PDB entry 2GKJ | X-ray diffraction, 1.70 A resolution | chain A

# Chain A
Molecule: Diaminopimelate epimerase
Source organism: Haemophilus influenzae
Notes: EC 5.1.1.7
UniProt: P44859 (DAPF_HAEIN); residue numbers follow UniProt; this construct covers 1-274
Chain sequence (274 residues; numbered 1 to 274; the number before each row is that of its first residue):
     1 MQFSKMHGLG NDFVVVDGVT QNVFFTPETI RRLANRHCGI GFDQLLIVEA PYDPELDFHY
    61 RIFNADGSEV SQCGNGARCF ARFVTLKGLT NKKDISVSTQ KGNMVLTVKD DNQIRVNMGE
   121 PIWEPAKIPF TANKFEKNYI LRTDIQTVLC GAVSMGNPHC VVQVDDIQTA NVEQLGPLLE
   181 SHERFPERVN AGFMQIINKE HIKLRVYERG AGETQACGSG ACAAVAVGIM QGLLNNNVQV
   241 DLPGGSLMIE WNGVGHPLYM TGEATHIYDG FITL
Glycans and other covalent adducts: (2R,6S)-2,6-diamino-2-methylheptanedioic acid (ZDR) linked to Cys-217
Residues lining bound ligands: ZDR ((2R,6S)-2,6-diamino-2-methylheptanedioic acid): Asn-11, Phe-13, Gln-44, Asn-64, Val-70, Gln-72, Cys-73, Gly-74, Asn-75, Gly-76, Asn-157, Asn-190, Glu-208, Arg-209, Ala-216, Gly-218, Ser-219, Gly-220
Swiss-Prot annotation at these positions:
  - active site: Cys-73 (Proton donor), Cys-217 (Proton acceptor)
  - binding site (substrate): Asn-11, Gln-44, Asn-64, Gly-74, Asn-75, Asn-157, Asn-190, Glu-208, Arg-209, Gly-218, Ser-219
  - site: His-159 (Could be important to modulate the pK values of the two catalytic cysteine residues), Glu-208 (Could be important to modulate the pK values of the two catalytic cysteine residues), Tyr-268 (Important for dimerization)
  - mutagenesis: Cys-73 (C73A: Inactive as epimerase, but it is able to rapidly catalyze the HF elimination via abstraction of the C-2 hydrogen of the D,L-3-fluoro-DAP analog and is essentially unable to catalyze the same ...), Cys-217 (C217A: Inactive as epimerase. It is able to rapidly catalyze the HF elimination via abstraction of the C-2 hydrogen of the L,L-3-fluoro-DAP analog and is essentially unable to catalyze the same ...)
Reported in the primary citation:
  - binding site for ZDR: Asn-11, Gln-44, Asn-64, Cys-73, Gly-74, Asn-75, Asn-157, Asn-190, Glu-208, Arg-209, Cys-217, Gly-218, Ser-219
  - catalytic residues: Cys-73, Cys-217

# Overview
Compound ZDR is covalently linked to Cys-217. UniProt lists active-site residues Cys-73 and Cys-217, 11
substrate-binding residues and 2 mutagenesis sites. From the paper: catalytic residues Cys-73 and Cys-217; a
binding site for ZDR at Asn-11, Gln-44 and Asn-64 among others.
Chain A is Diaminopimelate epimerase (Haemophilus influenzae); the structure, Crystal structure of
diaminopimelate epimerase in complex with an irreversible inhibitor DL-AZIDAP, was determined by X-ray
diffraction (same publication as 2GKE).
